8G89 - chains A and B; structure by X-ray diffraction, 2.22 A resolution.

== Chain A (and B) ==
Name: Hydroxysteroid 17-beta dehydrogenase 13
Organism: Canis lupus familiaris
Notes: chain B of this document is another copy of the same molecule, construct and numbering; everything in this record applies to it too
UniProtKB: A0A8C0PP93 (A0A8C0PP93_CANLF); residues 2-300 here = UniProt positions 2-300
Sequence (315 residues; numbered 0 to 314; the number before each row is that of its first residue; numbering starts at 0):
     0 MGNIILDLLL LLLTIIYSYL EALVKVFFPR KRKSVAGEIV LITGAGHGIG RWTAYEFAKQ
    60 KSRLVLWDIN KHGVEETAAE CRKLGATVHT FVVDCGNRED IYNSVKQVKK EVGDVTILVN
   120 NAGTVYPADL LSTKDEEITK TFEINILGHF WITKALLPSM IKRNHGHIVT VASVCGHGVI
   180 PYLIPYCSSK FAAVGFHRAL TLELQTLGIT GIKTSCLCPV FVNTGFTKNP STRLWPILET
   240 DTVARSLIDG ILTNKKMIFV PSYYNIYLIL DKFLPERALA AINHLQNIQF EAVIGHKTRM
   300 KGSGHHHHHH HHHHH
Unresolved in the structure: 0-1, 287-314 (chain B: 0-1, 296-314)
Sequence notes: initiating methionine (0); cloning artifact (1); expression tag (301-314)
Small-molecule neighbours:
  - NAD (nicotinamide-adenine-dinucleotide): Gly43, Gly45, His46, Gly47, Ile48, Gly49, Asp67, Ile68, Asn69, Val92, Asp93, Cys94, Gly95, Asn120, Ala121, Gly122, Ile143, Val170, Ala171, Ser172, Tyr185, Lys189, Pro218, Val219, Phe220, Val221, Thr223, Phe225
  - cofactor (YXW; 3-fluoro-N-({(1r,4r)-4-[(2-fluorophenoxy)methyl]-1-hydroxycyclohexyl}methyl)-4-hydroxybenzamide): Ser172, Val173, Cys174, Ile179, Pro180, Tyr181, Leu182, Tyr185, Pro218, Val219, Phe220, Thr226, Lys227, Pro229, Asn286
What the authors report for this chain:
  - binding site for cofactor: Ser172, Tyr185
  - catalytic residues: Ser172, Tyr185, Lys189 (citing earlier work)
  - mutagenesis - G177E/V178G, G177E/V178G/T205A/I293V: increased catalytic activity

== Chain A / chain B interface ==
Pairs across the interface (98; chain A residue first):
  Arg97(A) - Asp134(B)
  Tyr101(A) - Asp134(B)  hydrogen bond
  Asp128(A) - Glu202(B)
  Leu129(A) - Phe149(B)  hydrophobic
  Leu129(A) - Lys153(B)
  Leu129(A) - Leu156(B)  hydrophobic
  Leu129(A) - Glu202(B)  hydrogen bond (backbone-side chain)
  Leu130(A) - Leu156(B)  hydrophobic
  Leu130(A) - Pro157(B)  hydrophobic
  Leu130(A) - Ile160(B)  hydrophobic
  Thr132(A) - Lys153(B)  hydrogen bond (backbone-side chain)
  Asp134(A) - Arg97(B)  salt bridge
  Asp134(A) - Tyr101(B)  hydrogen bond
  Asp134(A) - Trp150(B)
  Asp134(A) - Lys153(B)  salt bridge
  Glu135(A) - Arg97(B)  salt bridge
  Ile137(A) - Trp150(B)  hydrophobic
  Thr138(A) - Trp150(B)
  Phe141(A) - Ile145(B)  hydrophobic
  Phe141(A) - Leu146(B)  hydrophobic
  Phe141(A) - Phe149(B)  hydrophobic
  Ile145(A) - Phe141(B)  hydrophobic
  Ile145(A) - Ser187(B)
  Leu146(A) - Phe141(B)  hydrophobic
  Phe149(A) - Leu129(B)  hydrophobic
  Phe149(A) - Ile137(B)  hydrophobic
  Phe149(A) - Phe141(B)  hydrophobic
  Phe149(A) - Ile183(B)  hydrophobic
  Phe149(A) - Pro184(B)  hydrophobic
  Phe149(A) - Ser187(B)
  Trp150(A) - Asp134(B)
  Trp150(A) - Ile137(B)  hydrophobic
  Trp150(A) - Thr138(B)
  Lys153(A) - Leu129(B)
  Lys153(A) - Thr132(B)  hydrogen bond (side chain-backbone)
  Lys153(A) - Asp134(B)  salt bridge
  Lys153(A) - Ile137(B)
  Leu156(A) - Leu129(B)  hydrophobic
  Leu156(A) - Leu130(B)  hydrophobic
  Pro157(A) - Leu130(B)  hydrophobic
  Ile160(A) - Leu130(B)  hydrophobic
  His176(A) - Arg197(B)  hydrogen bond (backbone-side chain)
  Val178(A) - Gly194(B)
  Val178(A) - Arg197(B)
  Val178(A) - Ala198(B)
  Val178(A) - Leu201(B)
  Pro180(A) - Leu201(B)
  Pro180(A) - Glu202(B)
  Pro180(A) - Thr205(B)
  Tyr181(A) - Glu202(B)  hydrogen bond (backbone-side chain)
  Tyr181(A) - Thr205(B)
  Tyr181(A) - Leu206(B)
  Ile183(A) - Phe149(B)  hydrophobic
  Ile183(A) - Phe195(B)  hydrophobic
  Ile183(A) - Ala198(B)
  Ile183(A) - Leu199(B)  hydrophobic
  Ile183(A) - Glu202(B)
  Pro184(A) - Phe149(B)  hydrophobic
  Ser187(A) - Ile145(B)
  Ser187(A) - Phe149(B)
  Ser187(A) - Ala191(B)  hydrogen bond (side chain-backbone)
  Ser187(A) - Phe195(B)
  Phe190(A) - Phe190(B)
  Phe190(A) - Gly194(B)
  Phe190(A) - Arg197(B)
  Ala191(A) - Ser187(B)  hydrogen bond (backbone-side chain)
  Ala191(A) - Ala191(B)  hydrophobic
  Gly194(A) - Val178(B)
  Gly194(A) - Phe190(B)
  Phe195(A) - Ile183(B)  hydrophobic
  Phe195(A) - Ser187(B)
  Arg197(A) - His176(B)  hydrogen bond (side chain-backbone)
  Arg197(A) - Val178(B)
  Arg197(A) - Phe190(B)
  Ala198(A) - Val178(B)
  Ala198(A) - Ile183(B)
  Leu199(A) - Ile183(B)  hydrophobic
  Leu201(A) - Val178(B)
  Leu201(A) - Pro180(B)
  Leu201(A) - Asn282(B)
  Glu202(A) - Asp128(B)
  Glu202(A) - Leu129(B)  hydrogen bond (side chain-backbone)
  Glu202(A) - Pro180(B)
  Glu202(A) - Tyr181(B)  hydrogen bond (side chain-backbone)
  Glu202(A) - Ile183(B)
  Thr205(A) - Pro180(B)
  Thr205(A) - Tyr181(B)
  Leu206(A) - Tyr181(B)
  Leu206(A) - Ile293(B)  hydrophobic
  Lys255(A) - Glu275(B)  salt bridge
  Asn264(A) - Lys271(B)  hydrogen bond
  Leu267(A) - Lys271(B)
  Lys271(A) - Asn264(B)  hydrogen bond
  Lys271(A) - Leu267(B)
  Phe272(A) - Phe272(B)  hydrophobic
  Glu275(A) - Lys255(B)  salt bridge
  Leu278(A) - Gln204(B)
  Asn282(A) - Leu201(B)
Also at the interface, not in a pair above, chain A (55 interface residues in all): Ala127, Lys133, Thr152, Gly177, Ile179, Leu182, Cys186, Val193, Gln204, Ile268
Also at the interface, not in a pair above, chain B (56 interface residues in all): Ala127, Lys133, Glu135, Thr152, Gly177, Ile179, Leu182, Cys186, Val193, Ile268, Leu278

== Summary ==
55 residues of chain A and 56 residues of chain B are in contact, with 14 hydrogen bonds and 6 salt bridges.
Among the polar pairs are Asp134(A)-Arg97(B), Asp134(A)-Lys153(B) and Glu135(A)-Arg97(B). Chain A binds NAD
and cofactor. From the paper: catalytic residues Ser172(A), Tyr185(A) and Lys189(A); G177E/V178G and
G177E/V178G/T205A/I293V of chain A increase catalytic activity.
Chain A and chain B are both Hydroxysteroid 17-beta dehydrogenase 13 (Canis lupus familiaris); the structure,
HSD17B13 in complex with cofactor and inhibitor, was determined by X-ray diffraction together with 8G84, 8G93
and 8G9V from the same study.
